8B9Z - chains X and Z of the 43 polymer chains in the assembly; structure by electron microscopy, 3.28 A resolution.

== Chain X ==
Molecule: NADH dehydrogenase [ubiquinone] 1 alpha subcomplex subunit 8
From: Drosophila melanogaster
UniProt: Q9W125 (Q9W125_DROME); residues 2-175 here = UniProt positions 2-175
Sequence (174 residues; each row starts with the number of its first residue):
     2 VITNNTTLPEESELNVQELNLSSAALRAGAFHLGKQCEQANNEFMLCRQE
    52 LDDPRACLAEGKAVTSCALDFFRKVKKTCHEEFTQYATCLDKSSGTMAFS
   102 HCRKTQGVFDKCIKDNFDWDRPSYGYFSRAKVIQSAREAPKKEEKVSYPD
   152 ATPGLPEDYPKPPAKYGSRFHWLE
Cystine bridges: Cys80-Cys113, Cys90-Cys103
Residues lining bound ligands: 1,2-Distearoyl-sn-glycerophosphoethanolamine (3PE): Trp173, Leu174, Glu175

== Chain Z ==
Molecule: NADH dehydrogenase [ubiquinone] 1 alpha subcomplex subunit 13
From: Drosophila melanogaster
UniProt: Q9W402 (Q9W402_DROME); numbering as in UniProt (aligned over 9-154)
Sequence (146 residues; each row starts with the number of its first residue):
     9 PPKQDLPPPGGYKKIPFARVPPKSYFTGFTTIGTYVVVTAVGLGIYYLTA
    59 KKVKRDEIEMRSAQNVIFPILVAERDREFLRQLRRNRDEEAELMKNVPGW
   109 EVGTWYGEPVFKTLPEDTLVTPIFKEFYAHSDWKSYAKRAHLKLWS
Residues lining bound ligands: 1,2-Distearoyl-sn-glycerophosphoethanolamine (3PE): Ile40, Tyr43, Val44

== How chain X and chain Z interact ==
Pairs across the interface (66; chain X residue first):
  Val2(X) with Gly111(Z); Val118(Z), hydrophobic; Val128(Z), hydrophobic; Glu134(Z)
  Ile3(X) with Leu91(Z), hydrophobic; Gly111(Z); Leu127(Z), hydrophobic; Val128(Z)
  Thr4(X) with Arg95(Z), hydrogen bond (backbone-side chain); Val110(Z), hydrogen bond (side chain-backbone)
  Asn5(X) with Arg95(Z), hydrogen bond (backbone-side chain)
  Thr7(X) with Arg95(Z), hydrogen bond (backbone-side chain)
  Leu9(X) with Leu91(Z), hydrophobic; Arg92(Z), hydrogen bond (backbone-side chain)
  Pro10(X) with Arg92(Z), hydrogen bond (backbone-side chain)
  Glu11(X) with Arg92(Z), salt bridge
  Glu12(X) with Arg89(Z)
  Leu15(X) with Arg85(Z); Leu88(Z), hydrophobic; Arg89(Z)
  Asn16(X) with Arg89(Z), hydrogen bond
  Val17(X) with Arg85(Z)
  Glu19(X) with Glu82(Z); Arg85(Z), salt bridge; Glu86(Z)
  Leu20(X) with Ile78(Z), hydrophobic
  Leu27(X) with Ile75(Z), hydrophobic
  Arg28(X) with Met68(Z)
  Ala31(X) with Val74(Z)
  Phe32(X) with Glu67(Z); Ser70(Z)
  Gly35(X) with Val74(Z)
  Asn42(X) with Pro77(Z)
  Phe45(X) with Val80(Z), hydrophobic; Ala81(Z)
  Met46(X) with Phe76(Z), hydrophobic; Pro77(Z), hydrophobic
  Arg49(X) with Arg83(Z); Asp84(Z), salt bridge
  Asp54(X) with Leu127(Z)
  Pro55(X) with Asp84(Z); Leu127(Z), hydrophobic
  Arg56(X) with Asp125(Z), hydrogen bond (side chain-backbone); Thr126(Z); Leu127(Z)
  Cys58(X) with Asp84(Z), hydrogen bond
  Leu59(X) with Arg85(Z)
  Gly62(X) with Ala81(Z)
  Val65(X) with Ile78(Z), hydrophobic
  Ala69(X) with Ile78(Z), hydrophobic
  Phe100(X) with Glu67(Z); Ala71(Z), hydrophobic
  Ser101(X) with Asp64(Z), hydrogen bond
  Arg104(X) with Glu67(Z), salt bridge
  Arg122(X) with Glu67(Z), salt bridge
  Tyr125(X) with Arg63(Z); Ile66(Z), hydrophobic; Glu67(Z); Ser70(Z), hydrogen bond (backbone-side chain)
  Gly126(X) with Ile66(Z)
  Phe128(X) with Ser70(Z); Asn73(Z), hydrogen bond (backbone-side chain); Val74(Z), hydrophobic
  Ser129(X) with Ile66(Z); Arg69(Z); Ser70(Z)
Other interface residues (no listed pair), chain X (45 interface residues in all): Asn21, Leu34, Lys63, Thr66, Met98, Ala99
Other interface residues (no listed pair), chain Z (38 interface residues in all): Phe87, Glu98, Glu109, Phe119

== Overview ==
45 residues of chain X and 38 residues of chain Z are in contact, with 12 hydrogen bonds and 5 salt bridges.
Polar contacts include Glu11(X)-Arg92(Z), Glu19(X)-Arg85(Z) and Arg49(X)-Asp84(Z). Ligands of chain X:
1,2-Distearoyl-sn-glycerophosphoethanolamine. Ligands of chain Z:
1,2-Distearoyl-sn-glycerophosphoethanolamine.
Chain X is NADH dehydrogenase [ubiquinone] 1 alpha subcomplex subunit 8 and chain Z is NADH dehydrogenase
[ubiquinone] 1 alpha subcomplex subunit 13, both from Drosophila melanogaster; the structure, Drosophila
melanogaster complex I in the Active state (Dm1), was determined by electron microscopy together with 8BA0
from the same study.
